Entry 6Q8X (X-ray diffraction, 3.51 A resolution); this record covers chains K and N of the 16 polymer chains in the assembly.

== Chain K ==
Molecule: NADH-quinone oxidoreductase subunit 11
Organism: Thermus thermophilus (strain HB8 / ATCC 27634 / DSM 579)
Notes: EC 1.6.5.11
Reference sequence: Q56226 (NQO11_THET8); residue numbers follow UniProt; this construct covers 1-95
Amino-acid sequence (95 residues; row label = number of the first residue in the row):
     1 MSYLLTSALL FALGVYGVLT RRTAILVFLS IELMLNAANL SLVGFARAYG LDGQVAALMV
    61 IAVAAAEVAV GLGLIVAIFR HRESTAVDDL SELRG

== Chain N ==
Molecule: NADH-quinone oxidoreductase subunit 14
Organism: Thermus thermophilus (strain HB8 / ATCC 27634 / DSM 579)
Notes: EC 1.6.5.11
Reference sequence: Q56229 (NQO14_THET8); residues 1-427 here = UniProt positions 1-427
Amino-acid sequence (427 residues; row label = number of the first residue in the row):
     1 MTLAILAVFS VALTLLGFVL PPQGVKRATL LGLALALASL LLTWGKPFAF GPYAVDGVSQ
    61 VFTLLALLGA LWTVGLVRSG RFEFYLLVLY AALGMHLLAS TRHLLLMLVA LEALSLPLYA
   121 LATWRRGQGL EAALKYFLLG ALAAAFFLYG AALFYGATGS LVLGAPGEGP LYALALGLLL
   181 VGLGFKAALA PFHFWTPDVY QGSPTPVVLF MATSVKAAAF AALLRVAAPP EALALLVALS
   241 VVVGNLAALA QKEAKRLLAY SSIAHAGYMA LALYTGNAQA LGFYLLTYVL ATGLAFAVLS
   301 QISPDRVPLE ALRGLYRKDP LLGLAFLVAM LSLLGLPPLA GFWGKYLAFA EAARAGAWGV
   361 LVLALVTSAV SAYYYLGLGL AVFARPEETP FRPGPPWARA AVVAAGVLLL ALGLLPGLVL
   421 PALAAGG

== How chain K and chain N interact ==
Pairs across the interface - 64 pairs, chain K then chain N:
  L4(K) with Y149(N)
  S7(K) with Y149(N), hydrogen bond
  A8(K) with Y149(N), hydrogen bond (backbone-side chain)
  F11(K) with A145(N)
  V18(K) with L142(N), hydrophobic
  F28(K) with F137(N), hydrophobic
  I31(K) with A141(N), hydrophobic; L142(N)
  M34(K) with L142(N), hydrophobic; A145(N), hydrophobic
  L35(K) with A145(N), hydrophobic; L148(N)
  A38(K) with L148(N), hydrophobic; Y149(N), hydrophobic; A152(N)
  S41(K) with Y149(N)
  L42(K) with A152(N), hydrophobic; Y155(N), hydrophobic
  F45(K) with A152(N); L153(N), hydrophobic; Y155(N); G156(N)
  A46(K) with Y155(N), hydrophobic
  Y49(K) with Y155(N), hydrogen bond (backbone-side chain); G156(N); G159(N)
  G50(K) with Y155(N)
  D52(K) with Y155(N)
  A56(K) with L105(N)
  M59(K) with L105(N), hydrophobic
  V60(K) with L105(N), hydrophobic; L148(N), hydrophobic
  V63(K) with V109(N), hydrophobic; E112(N)
  E67(K) with E112(N); F137(N); A141(N)
  V70(K) with L116(N), hydrophobic
  G71(K) with F137(N)
  L74(K) with A133(N); L134(N), hydrophobic; F137(N), hydrophobic
  I78(K) with L130(N); L134(N), hydrophobic
  F79(K) with L134(N), hydrophobic
  V87(K) with L134(N), hydrophobic
  L90(K) with E131(N); K135(N)
  S91(K) with E131(N), hydrogen bond (backbone-side chain)
  E92(K) with Q128(N); E131(N), hydrogen bond (backbone-side chain)
  L93(K) with Q128(N); E131(N), hydrogen bond (backbone-side chain); A132(N), hydrophobic; D198(N); Q201(N); G202(N); R256(N); R306(N)
  R94(K) with Q201(N); R256(N), hydrogen bond (backbone-side chain)
  G95(K) with Q251(N), hydrogen bond (backbone-side chain); R256(N), hydrogen bond (backbone-side chain); Y260(N), hydrogen bond (backbone-side chain)
Other interface residues (no listed pair), chain K (40 interface residues in all): V27, A37, N39, L51, G53, A66
Other interface residues (no listed pair), chain N (35 interface residues in all): L108, L138, F146, A151, T158, L161

== Overview ==
Chain K and chain N form an interface of 40 and 35 residues respectively, with 10 hydrogen bonds. Polar
contacts include S7(K)-Y149(N), A8(K)-Y149(N) and Y49(K)-Y155(N).
Chain K is NADH-quinone oxidoreductase subunit 11 and chain N is NADH-quinone oxidoreductase subunit 14, both
from Thermus thermophilus (strain HB8 / ATCC 27634 / DSM 579); the structure, Respiratory complex I from
Thermus thermophilus with bound Pyridaben, was determined by X-ray diffraction (same publication as 6I0D,
6I1P, 6Q8O, 6Q8W, 6Y11, 6ZIY and 3 further entries).
